9BTI - chains G and C of the 8 polymer chains in the assembly; structure by electron microscopy, 4.14 A resolution (low resolution: residue-level contacts below are approximate; hydrogen-bond / salt-bridge calls are withheld).

Chain G (and C):
Protein: Envelope glycoprotein gp120
Source organism: Human immunodeficiency virus 1
Notes: chain C of this document is another copy of the same molecule, construct and numbering; everything in this record applies to it too
Reference sequence: A0A8A0W558 (A0A8A0W558_9HIV1); the construct lacks a stretch of the UniProt sequence and is renumbered around it, so the offset changes along the chain: 31-138 = UniProt 29-136; 144-309 = UniProt 137-302; 312-321 = UniProt 303-312; 322-354 = UniProt 314-346; 3 more segments
Amino-acid sequence (479 residues; each row starts with the number of its first residue; note: 25 numbers in that range are skipped by the numbering (no residue carries them; nothing is unmodelled there); a row labelled like 395A-395R holds insertion residues (395A, then the next letters in order)):
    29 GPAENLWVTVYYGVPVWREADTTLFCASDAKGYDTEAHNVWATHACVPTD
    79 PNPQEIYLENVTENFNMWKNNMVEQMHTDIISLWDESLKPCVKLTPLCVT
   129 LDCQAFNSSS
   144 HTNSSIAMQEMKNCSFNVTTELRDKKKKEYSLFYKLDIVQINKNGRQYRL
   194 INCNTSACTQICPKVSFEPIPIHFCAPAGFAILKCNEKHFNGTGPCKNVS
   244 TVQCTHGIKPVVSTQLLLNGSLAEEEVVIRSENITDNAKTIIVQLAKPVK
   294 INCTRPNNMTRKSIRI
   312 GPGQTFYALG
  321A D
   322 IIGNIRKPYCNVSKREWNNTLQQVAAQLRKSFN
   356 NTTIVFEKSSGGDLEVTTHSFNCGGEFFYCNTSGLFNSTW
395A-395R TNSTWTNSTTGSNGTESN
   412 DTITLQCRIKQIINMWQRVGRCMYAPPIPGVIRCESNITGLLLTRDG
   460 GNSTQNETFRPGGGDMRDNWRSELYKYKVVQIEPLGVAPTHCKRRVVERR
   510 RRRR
Disordered / not traced: 29-30, 59-62, 144-149, 356-357, 395A-395R, 460-464, 505-513
Disulfides: Cys54-Cys74, Cys119-Cys205, Cys126-Cys196, Cys131-Cys157, Cys201-Cys433, Cys218-Cys247, Cys228-Cys239, Cys378-Cys445, Cys385-Cys418
Covalent attachments: N-acetylglucosamine (NAG) linked to Asn88, Asn135, Asn156, Asn160, Asn197, Asn234, Asn241, Asn262, Asn295, Asn301, Asn332, Asn339, Asn386, Asn392, Asn448
Sequence notes: expression tag (29-30, 512-513); conflict Asn33 (Lys31 in A0A8A0W558), Asn80 (Arg78 in A0A8A0W558), Ile84 (Met82 in A0A8A0W558), 26 further conflict positions vs the reference (A0A8A0W558) not listed

Chain G / chain C interface:
Pairs across the interface - 18 pairs, chain G then chain C:
  Glu64(G) with Arg429(C)
  Glu164(G) with Cys196(C)
  Leu165(G) with Cys126(C); Val127(C); Thr128(C); Ile184(C); Arg192(C)
  Arg166(G) with Cys126(C); Thr162(C); Lys169(C)
  Asp167(G) with Thr128(C)
  Lys168(G) with Thr128(C)
  Arg308(G) with Asn197(C)
  Pro313(G) with Thr123(C); Cys196(C)
  Gly314(G) with Cys196(C); Thr198(C); Ser199(C)
Other interface residues (no listed pair), chain C (15 interface residues in all): Pro124, Ala200

Overview:
The interface between chain G and chain C involves 9 residues on one side and 15 on the other.
N-acetylglucosamine is covalently linked to Asn88(G), Asn135(G), Asn156(G), Asn160(G), Asn197(G) and Asn234(G)
and 9 more.
Chain G and chain C are both Envelope glycoprotein gp120 (Human immunodeficiency virus 1); the structure,
Rhesus Fab 40591-a.01 in complex with T250.4 RnS SOSIP Env, was determined by electron microscopy, deposited
together with 9BNK, 9BNM, 9BNP, 9BTH, 9BTJ, 9BTL and 9BTV.
